5NPV - chains A and B; structure by X-ray diffraction, 3.10 A resolution.

[Chain A]
Protein: Autophagy protein 5
Organism: Homo sapiens
UniProt: Q9H1Y0 (ATG5_HUMAN); residue numbers follow UniProt; this construct covers 1-275
Amino-acid sequence (282 residues; row label = number of the first residue in the row; numbers below 1 keep their minus sign (Gly-6 is residue -6)):
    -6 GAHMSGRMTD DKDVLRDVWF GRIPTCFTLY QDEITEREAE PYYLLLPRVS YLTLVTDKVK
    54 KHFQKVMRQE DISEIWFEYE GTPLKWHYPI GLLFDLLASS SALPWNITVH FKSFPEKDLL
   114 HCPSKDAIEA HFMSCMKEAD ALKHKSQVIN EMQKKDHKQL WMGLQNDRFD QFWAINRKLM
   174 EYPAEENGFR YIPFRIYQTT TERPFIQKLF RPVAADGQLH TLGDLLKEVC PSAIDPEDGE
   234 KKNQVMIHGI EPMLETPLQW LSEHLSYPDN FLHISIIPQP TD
Disordered / not traced: -6 to 3, 29-30, 61-63, 138, 178-181, 228-232, 274-275
Differences from the reference sequence: expression tag (-6 to 0)

[Chain B]
Protein: Autophagy-related protein 16-1
Organism: Homo sapiens
UniProt: Q676U5 (A16L1_HUMAN), isoform Q676U5-3; numbering as in UniProt (aligned over 11-307)
Amino-acid sequence (301 residues; row label = number of the first residue in the row):
     7 GGGRPRWKRH ISEQLRRRDR LQRQAFEEII LQYNKLLEKS DLHSVLAQKL QAEKHDVPNR
    67 HEISPGHDGT WNDNQLQEMA QLRIKHQEEL TELHKKRGEL AQLVIDLNNQ MQRKDREMQM
   127 NEAKIAECLQ TISDLETECL DLRTKLCDLE RANQTLKDEY DALQITFTAL EGKLRKTTEE
   187 NQELVTRWMA EKAQEANRLN AENEKDSRRR QARLQKELAE AAKEPLPVEQ DDDIEVIVDE
   247 TSDHTEETSP VRAISRAATK RLSQPAGGLL DSITNIFGRR SVSSFPVPQD NVDTHPGSGK
   307 E
Disordered / not traced: 7-9, 48-307
Differences from the reference sequence: expression tag (7-10)
Curated features (UniProtKB/Swiss-Prot):
  - region: Trp13 to Leu43 (Interaction with ATG5), Ala207 to Glu230 (WIPI2-binding), Glu230 to Val242 (RB1CC1-binding)
  - motif: Asp296 to Asp299 (Caspase cleavage)
  - modified residue (Phosphoserine): Ser139, Ser269, Ser287
  - natural variant: Thr300 (T300A: Risk factor for IBD10)
  - mutagenesis: Ile17 (I17W: Abolishes interaction with ATG5), Leu21 (L21W: Abolishes interaction with ATG5), Arg24 (R24D: Abolishes interaction with ATG5), Phe32 to Ile36 (In FII mutant; abolished binding to membranes and lipidation to ATG8 family proteins), Ile36 (I36W: Reduces interaction with ATG5), Ser139 (S139A: Abolishes phosphorylation. Impairs interaction with ATG12-ATG5 complex), Asn206 (N206A: Decreased binding affinity by 36-fold with RAB33B. Decreased binding affinity by 254-fold with RAB33B and colocalization to phagophore; when associated with A-209 ...), Asn209 (N209A: Decreased binding affinity by 9-fold with RAB33B. Decreased binding affinity by 254-fold with RAB33B and colocalization to phagophore; when associated with A-206 ...), Glu226 (E226R: Impairs interaction with WIPI2), Glu230 (E230R: Impairs interaction with WIPI2), Asp299 (D299E: Prevents cleavage by activated CASP3)

[How chain A and chain B interact]
Contacting residue pairs (38; chain A residue first):
  Asp6(A) with Ser18(B)
  Val7(A) with Ser18(B); Leu21(B), hydrophobic
  Asp10(A) with Arg24(B), hydrogen bond (backbone-side chain); Asp25(B)
  Val11(A) with Leu21(B), hydrophobic
  Phe13(A) with Arg29(B), hydrogen bond (backbone-side chain)
  Gly14(A) with Arg24(B)
  Arg15(A) with Gln28(B); Arg29(B)
  Pro17(A) with Gln28(B); Phe32(B), hydrophobic
  Glu33(A) with Tyr39(B); Leu43(B)
  Pro34(A) with Tyr39(B), hydrogen bond (backbone-side chain)
  Tyr36(A) with Ile36(B); Tyr39(B), hydrophobic; Asn40(B), hydrogen bond (backbone-side chain)
  Leu38(A) with Glu33(B)
  Arg41(A) with Arg24(B); Gln28(B), hydrogen bond
  His55(A) with Leu43(B)
  Leu96(A) with Leu27(B); Gln28(B); Phe32(B), hydrophobic
  Pro97(A) with Phe32(B), hydrophobic
  His241(A) with Arg24(B), hydrogen bond (backbone-side chain)
  Ile243(A) with Ile17(B), hydrophobic; Gln20(B); Leu21(B), hydrophobic
  Glu244(A) with His16(B)
  Pro245(A) with Ile17(B), hydrophobic
  Met246(A) with Trp13(B), hydrophobic
  Thr249(A) with Trp13(B); Ile17(B)
  Pro250(A) with Trp13(B)
  Trp253(A) with Trp13(B), hydrophobic; Ile17(B), hydrophobic
Also at the interface, not in a pair above, chain A (30 interface residues in all): Tyr35, Leu37, Phe87, Gly242, Leu254, Leu258

[In short]
30 residues of chain A face 17 of chain B across their interface, with 6 hydrogen bonds. Polar pairs include
Asp10(A)-Arg24(B), Phe13(A)-Arg29(B) and Pro34(A)-Tyr39(B). Curated annotation (UniProt) lists 14 mutagenesis
sites on chain B.
Chain A is Autophagy protein 5 and chain B is Autophagy-related protein 16-1, both from Homo sapiens; the
structure, Structure of human ATG5-ATG16L1(ATG5BD) complex (I4), was determined by X-ray diffraction.
